PDB entry 3S1Y | X-ray diffraction, 1.40 A resolution | chain A

# Chain A
Molecule: Beta-lactamase
Organism: Pseudomonas aeruginosa
Notes: EC 3.5.2.6
UniProtKB: P24735 (AMPC_PSEAE); residues 27-397 here = UniProt positions 27-397
Sequence (371 residues; row label = number of the first residue in the row):
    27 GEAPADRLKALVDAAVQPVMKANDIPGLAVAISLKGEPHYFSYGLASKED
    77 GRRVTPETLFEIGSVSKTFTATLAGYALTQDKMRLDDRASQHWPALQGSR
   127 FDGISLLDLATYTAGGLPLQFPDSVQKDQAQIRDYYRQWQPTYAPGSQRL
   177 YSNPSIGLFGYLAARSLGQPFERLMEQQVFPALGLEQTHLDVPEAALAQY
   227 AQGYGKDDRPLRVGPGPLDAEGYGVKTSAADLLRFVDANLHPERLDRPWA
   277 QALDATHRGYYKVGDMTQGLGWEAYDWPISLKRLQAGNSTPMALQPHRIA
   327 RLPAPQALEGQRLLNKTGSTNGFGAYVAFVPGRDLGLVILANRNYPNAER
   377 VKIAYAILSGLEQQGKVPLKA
Not modelled in the structure: 27-28, 390-397
Glycans and other covalent adducts: compound S1Y linked to Ser90
Construct notes: engineered mutation Ala397 (Arg in P24735)
Small-molecule neighbours: S1Y ([(2S,3R)-1-{[(4S)-1-(2-aminoethyl)azepan-4-yl]carbamoyl}-2-formylpyrrolidin-3-yl]sulfamic acid): Gly89, Leu145, Gln146, Tyr177, Asn179, Val239, Gly240, Pro241, Gly242, Tyr249, Ala319, Lys342, Thr343, Gly344, Ser345, Thr346, Asn347, Asn373
Swiss-Prot annotation at these positions:
  - active site: Ser90 (Acyl-ester intermediate), Tyr177 (Proton acceptor)
  - binding site (a beta-lactam): Ser90, Gln146, Tyr177, Asn179, Asn370

# Summary
Compound S1Y is covalently linked to Ser90. UniProt lists active-site residues Ser90 and Tyr177 and 5
beta-lactam-binding residues.
Chain A is Beta-lactamase (Pseudomonas aeruginosa); the structure, AMP-C BETA-LACTAMASE (PSEUDOMONAS
AERUGINOSA) in complex with a beta-lactamase inhibitor, was determined by X-ray diffraction (same publication
as 3S22).
